Entry 7YLM (electron microscopy, 6.17 A resolution (low resolution: residue-level contacts below are approximate; hydrogen-bond / salt-bridge calls are withheld)); this record covers chains A and C of the 3 polymer chains in the assembly.

# Chain A
Molecule: Structural maintenance of chromosomes protein 5
Source organism: Saccharomyces cerevisiae
Reference sequence: A0A6V8S000 (A0A6V8S000_YEASX); numbering as in UniProt (aligned over 1-1093)
Sequence (1093 residues; numbered 1 to 1093; the number before each row is that of its first residue):
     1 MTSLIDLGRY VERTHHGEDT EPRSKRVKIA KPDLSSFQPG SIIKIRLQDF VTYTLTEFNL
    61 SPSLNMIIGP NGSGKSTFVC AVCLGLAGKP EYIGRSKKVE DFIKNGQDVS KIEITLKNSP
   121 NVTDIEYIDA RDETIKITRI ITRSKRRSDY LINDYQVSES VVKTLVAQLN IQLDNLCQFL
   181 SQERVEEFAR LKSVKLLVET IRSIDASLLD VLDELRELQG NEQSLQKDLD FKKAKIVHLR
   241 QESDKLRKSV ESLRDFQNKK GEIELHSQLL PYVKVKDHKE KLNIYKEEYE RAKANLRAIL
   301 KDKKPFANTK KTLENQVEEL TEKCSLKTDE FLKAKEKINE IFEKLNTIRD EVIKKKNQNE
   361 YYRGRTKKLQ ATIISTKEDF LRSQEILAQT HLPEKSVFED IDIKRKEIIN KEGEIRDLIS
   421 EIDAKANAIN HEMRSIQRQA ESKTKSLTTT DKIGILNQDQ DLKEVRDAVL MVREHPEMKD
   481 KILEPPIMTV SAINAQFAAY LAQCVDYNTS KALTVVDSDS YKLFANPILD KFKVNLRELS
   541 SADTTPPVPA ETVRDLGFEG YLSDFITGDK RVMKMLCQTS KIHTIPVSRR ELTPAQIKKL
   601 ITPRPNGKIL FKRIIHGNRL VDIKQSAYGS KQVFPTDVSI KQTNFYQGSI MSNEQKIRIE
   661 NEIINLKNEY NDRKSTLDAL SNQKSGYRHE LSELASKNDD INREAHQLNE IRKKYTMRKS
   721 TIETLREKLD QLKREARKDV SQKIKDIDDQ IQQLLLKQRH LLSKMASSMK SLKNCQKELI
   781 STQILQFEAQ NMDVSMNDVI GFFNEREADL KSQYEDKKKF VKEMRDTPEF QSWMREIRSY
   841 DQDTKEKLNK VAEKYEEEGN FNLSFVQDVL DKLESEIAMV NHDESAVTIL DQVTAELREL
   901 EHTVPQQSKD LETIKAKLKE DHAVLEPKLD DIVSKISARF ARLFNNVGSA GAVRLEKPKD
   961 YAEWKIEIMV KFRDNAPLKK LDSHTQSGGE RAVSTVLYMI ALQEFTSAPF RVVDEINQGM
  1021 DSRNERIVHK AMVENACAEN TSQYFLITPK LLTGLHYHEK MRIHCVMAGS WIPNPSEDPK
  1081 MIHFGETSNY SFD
Disordered / not traced: 1-339, 768-1093

# Chain C
Molecule: MMS21 isoform 1
Source organism: Saccharomyces cerevisiae
Reference sequence: A0A8H8ULJ5 (A0A8H8ULJ5_YEASX); residue numbers follow UniProt; this construct covers 1-267
Sequence (267 residues; numbered 1 to 267; the number before each row is that of its first residue):
     1 MALNDNPIPK SVPLHPKSGK YFHNLHARDL SNIYQQCYKQ IDETINQLVD STSPSTIGIE
    61 EQVADITSTY KLLSTYESES NSFDEHIKDL KKNFKQSSDA CPQIDLSTWD KYRTGELTAP
   121 KLSELYLNMP TPEPATMVNN TDTLKILKVL PYIWNDPTCV IPDLQNPADE DDLQIEGGKI
   181 ELTCPITCKP YEAPLISRKC NHVFDRDGIQ NYLQGYTTRD CPQAACSQVV SMRDFVRDPI
   241 MELRCKIAKM KESQEQDKRS SQAIDVL
Disordered / not traced: 1-37, 71-140

# Chain A / chain C interface
Pairs across the interface (14):
  Arg349(A) - Gln47(C)
  Val352(A) - Gln47(C)
  Gln370(A) - Asp257(C)
  Ile373(A) - Ile264(C)
  Lys377(A) - Ile264(C)
  Lys377(A) - Leu267(C)
  Phe380(A) - Leu267(C)
  Lys733(A) - Leu267(C)
  Arg737(A) - Ser261(C)
  Arg737(A) - Gln262(C)
  Arg737(A) - Asp265(C)
  Gln752(A) - Ser53(C)
  Gln758(A) - Gln62(C)
  Leu762(A) - Asp65(C)
Also at the interface, not in a pair above, chain A (16 interface residues in all): Arg363, Thr366, Asp730, Asp748, Leu755
Also at the interface, not in a pair above, chain C (14 interface residues in all): Asp50, Pro54, Ser55, Ile66

# Overview
The interface between chain A and chain C involves 16 residues on one side and 14 on the other.
Chain A is Structural maintenance of chromosomes protein 5 and chain C is MMS21 isoform 1, both from
Saccharomyces cerevisiae; the structure, Cryo-EM structure of 8-subunit Smc5/6 hinge region, was determined by
electron microscopy together with 7YMD, 7YQH, 8HQS, 8I13, 8I21, 8I4U and 6 further entries from the same
study.
